1EYQ - chain A; structure by X-ray diffraction, 1.85 A resolution.

[Chain A]
Protein: Chalcone-flavonone isomerase 1
From: Medicago sativa
Notes: EC 5.5.1.6
Reference sequence: P28012 (CFI1_MEDSA); numbering as in UniProt (aligned over 1-222)
Sequence (222 residues; row label = number of the first residue in the row):
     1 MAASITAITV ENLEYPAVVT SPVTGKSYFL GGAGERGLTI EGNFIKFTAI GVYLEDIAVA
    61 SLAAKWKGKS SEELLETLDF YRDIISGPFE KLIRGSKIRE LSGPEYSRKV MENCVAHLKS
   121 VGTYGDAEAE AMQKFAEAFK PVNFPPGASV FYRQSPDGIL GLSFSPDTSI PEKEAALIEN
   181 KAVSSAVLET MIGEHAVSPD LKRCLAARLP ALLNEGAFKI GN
Not modelled in the structure: 1-3, 216-222
Small-molecule neighbours: naringenin (NAR): R36, G37, L38, F47, T48, I50, L101, E105, Y106, K109, V110, N113, T190, M191
UniProt features mapped onto this chain:
  - binding site (substrate): T48, N113, T190
  - site: Y106 (Important for catalytic activity)
  - mutagenesis: T48 (T48A: Strongly reduced reaction rate; T48S: Reduced reaction rate), Y106 (Y106F: Strongly reduced reaction rate), N113 (N113A: Reduced reaction rate), T190 (T190A: Reduced reaction rate)

[Summary]
Chain A binds naringenin. Curated annotation (UniProt) lists 3 substrate-binding residues and 4 mutagenesis
sites.
Chain A is Chalcone-flavonone isomerase 1 (Medicago sativa); the structure, Chalcone isomerase and naringenin,
was determined by X-ray diffraction, deposited together with 1EYP.
